PDB entry 3JTL | X-ray diffraction, 3.20 A resolution | chains E and F of the 21 polymer chains in the assembly

# Chain E (and F)
Name: Proteasome subunit alpha
Source organism: Thermoplasma acidophilum
Notes: EC 3.4.25.1; fragment: Alpha subunit; chain F of this document is another copy of the same molecule, construct and numbering; everything in this record applies to it too
UniProtKB: P25156 (PSMA_THEAC); numbering as in UniProt (aligned over 7-233)
Amino-acid sequence (227 residues; row label = number of the first residue in the row):
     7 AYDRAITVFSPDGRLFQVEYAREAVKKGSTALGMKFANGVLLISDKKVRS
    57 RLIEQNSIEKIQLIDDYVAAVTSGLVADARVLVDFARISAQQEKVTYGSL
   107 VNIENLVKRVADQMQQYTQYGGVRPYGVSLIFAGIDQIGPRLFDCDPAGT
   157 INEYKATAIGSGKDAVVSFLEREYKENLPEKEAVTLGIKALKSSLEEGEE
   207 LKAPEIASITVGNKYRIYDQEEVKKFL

# How chain E and chain F interact
Pairs across the interface (66):
  A7(E) with R10(F), hydrogen bond (backbone-side chain)
  Y8(E) with D9(F), hydrogen bond; R10(F)
  I12(E) with R130(F)
  T13(E) with G128(F); R130(F)
  V14(E) with R10(F); Q23(F)
  F15(E) with Q23(F), hydrogen bond (backbone-side chain); Y26(F); A27(F), hydrophobic; L81(F), hydrophobic; R130(F); P131(F)
  S16(E) with Y26(F)
  P17(E) with Y26(F), hydrophobic; E29(F)
  D18(E) with E29(F); K33(F), hydrogen bond (backbone-side chain)
  G19(E) with Y26(F); E29(F); A30(F)
  L21(E) with L81(F), hydrophobic; R130(F)
  K41(E) with E60(F), salt bridge
  K114(E) with R86(F)
  A117(E) with R86(F)
  D118(E) with R86(F), salt bridge; V87(F)
  Q121(E) with A83(F); D84(F); V87(F)
  T124(E) with R130(F), hydrogen bond (backbone-side chain)
  Q125(E) with Y123(F); G128(F); V129(F); R130(F), hydrogen bond (side chain-backbone); Y132(F)
  Y126(E) with Y123(F), hydrogen bond; G128(F); V129(F), hydrophobic
  G127(E) with G128(F), hydrogen bond (backbone-backbone)
  A154(E) with A83(F)
  G155(E) with A83(F); R86(F), hydrogen bond (backbone-side chain)
  T156(E) with V82(F)
  I157(E) with I64(F); R86(F)
  E159(E) with I59(F); E60(F), hydrogen bond (backbone-backbone); S63(F)
  Y160(E) with L58(F); I59(F), hydrophobic; E60(F)
  K161(E) with R57(F); L58(F), hydrogen bond (backbone-backbone); E60(F), salt bridge
  A162(E) with L58(F)
  V173(E) with L58(F)
  L176(E) with R57(F), hydrogen bond (backbone-side chain); L58(F), hydrophobic
  E177(E) with S56(F), hydrogen bond; R57(F), hydrogen bond (backbone-side chain); L58(F)
  Y180(E) with R57(F), hydrogen bond (backbone-side chain); L58(F), hydrophobic
Interface residues without a listed pair, chain E (35 interface residues in all): R20, E110, N158
Interface residues without a listed pair, chain F (30 interface residues in all): R55, D90, G133

# In short
35 residues of chain E and 30 residues of chain F are in contact; the contacts include 15 hydrogen bonds and 3
salt bridges. Polar pairs include K41(E)-E60(F), D118(E)-R86(F) and K161(E)-E60(F).
Both chains are Proteasome subunit alpha (Thermoplasma acidophilum). Entry 3JTL (Crystal structure of archaeal
20S proteasome in complex with mutated P26 activator) was determined by X-ray diffraction (same publication as
3JRM and 3JSE).
